PDB entry 1TDB | X-ray diffraction, 2.65 A resolution | chain A

[Chain A]
Protein: Thymidylate synthase
From: Lactobacillus casei
Notes: EC 2.1.1.45
Reference sequence: P00469 (TYSY_LACCA); residues 1-315 here = UniProt positions 1-315
Amino-acid sequence (315 residues; each row starts with the number of its first residue):
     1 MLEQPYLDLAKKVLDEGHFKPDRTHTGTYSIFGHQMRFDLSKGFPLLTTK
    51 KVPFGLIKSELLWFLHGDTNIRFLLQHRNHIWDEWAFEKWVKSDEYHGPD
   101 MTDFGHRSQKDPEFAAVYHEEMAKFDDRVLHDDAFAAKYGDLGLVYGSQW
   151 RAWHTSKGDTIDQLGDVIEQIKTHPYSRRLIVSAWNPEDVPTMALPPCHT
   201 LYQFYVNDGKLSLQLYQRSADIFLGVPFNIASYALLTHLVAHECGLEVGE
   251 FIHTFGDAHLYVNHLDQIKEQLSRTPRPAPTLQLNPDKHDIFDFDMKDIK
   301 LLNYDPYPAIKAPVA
Swiss-Prot annotation at these positions:
  - active site: C198 (Nucleophile)
  - binding site (dUMP): R23, R178, R179, R218 to D221, N229, H259 to Y261
  - binding site ((6R)-5,10-methylene-5,6,7,8-tetrahydrofolate): D221, A315
Residues lining bound ligands: 5-fluoro-2'-deoxyuridine-5'-monophosphate (UFP): R178, R179, L195, C198, Q217, R218, S219, A220, D221, L224, G225, V226, N229, H259, Y261

[Overview]
Ligands of chain A: 5-fluoro-2'-deoxyuridine-5'-monophosphate. From UniProt: active-site residue C198, 11
dUMP-binding residues and (6R)-5,10-methylene-5,6,7,8-tetrahydrofolate-binding residues D221 and A315.
Chain A is Thymidylate synthase (Lactobacillus casei); the structure, Structures of thymidylate synthase with
a C-terminal deletion: role of the C-terminus in alignment of D/ump ..., was determined by X-ray diffraction
(same publication as 1TDA, 1TDC and 2TDD).
